Entry 8BAA (electron microscopy, 4.20 A resolution (low resolution: residue-level contacts below are approximate; hydrogen-bond / salt-bridge calls are withheld)); this record covers chains F and G of the 22 polymer chains in the assembly.

== Chain F (and G) ==
Molecule: Chaperonin GroEL
Organism: Escherichia coli (strain K12)
Notes: EC 5.6.1.7; chain G of this document is another copy of the same molecule, construct and numbering; everything in this record applies to it too
Reference sequence: P0A6F5 (CH60_ECOLI); residue numbers follow UniProt; this construct covers 2-548
Chain sequence (547 residues; numbered 2 to 548; the number before each row is that of its first residue):
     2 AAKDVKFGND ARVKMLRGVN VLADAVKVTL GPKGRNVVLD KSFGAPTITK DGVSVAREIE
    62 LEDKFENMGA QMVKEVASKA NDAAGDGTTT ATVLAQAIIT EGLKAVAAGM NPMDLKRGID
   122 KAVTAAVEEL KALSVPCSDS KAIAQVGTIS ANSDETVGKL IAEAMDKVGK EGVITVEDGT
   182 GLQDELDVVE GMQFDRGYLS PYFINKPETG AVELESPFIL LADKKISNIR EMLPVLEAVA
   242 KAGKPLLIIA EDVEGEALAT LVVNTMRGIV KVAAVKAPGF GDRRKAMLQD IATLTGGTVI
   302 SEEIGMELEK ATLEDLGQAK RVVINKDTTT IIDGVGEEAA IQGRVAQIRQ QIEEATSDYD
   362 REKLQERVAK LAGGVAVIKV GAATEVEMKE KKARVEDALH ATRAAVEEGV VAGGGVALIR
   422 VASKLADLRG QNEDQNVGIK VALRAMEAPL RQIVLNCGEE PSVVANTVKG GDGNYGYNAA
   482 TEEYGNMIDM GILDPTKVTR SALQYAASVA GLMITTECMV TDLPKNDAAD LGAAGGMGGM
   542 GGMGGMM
Not modelled in the structure: 526-548
Metal / ion sites: Mg2+: Asp87 (together with ADP)
Small-molecule neighbours:
  - ADP: Thr30, Leu31, Gly32, Pro33, Lys51, Asp87, Gly88, Thr89, Thr90, Thr91, Ile150, Gly414, Gly415, Ile454, Tyr478, Asn479, Ala480, Ala481, Ile493, Asp495
  - aluminium fluoride (AF3): Lys51, Asp52, Gly53, Gly86, Asp87, Gly88, Thr89, Thr90, Asp398

== Chain F / chain G interface ==
Contacting residue pairs - 45 pairs, chain F then chain G:
  Asp25(F) - Phe8(G)
  Ala26(F) - Phe8(G)
  Arg36(F) - Arg13(G)
  Arg36(F) - Pro113(G)
  Arg36(F) - Thr516(G)
  Arg36(F) - Glu518(G)
  Asn37(F) - Leu513(G)
  Asn37(F) - Thr516(G)
  Asn37(F) - Thr517(G)
  Asn37(F) - Glu518(G)
  Asn37(F) - Cys519(G)
  Val38(F) - Cys519(G)
  Val39(F) - Met73(G)
  Val39(F) - Thr517(G)
  Val39(F) - Cys519(G)
  Val39(F) - Met520(G)
  Val39(F) - Val521(G)
  Leu40(F) - Val521(G)
  Asp41(F) - Met69(G)
  Asp41(F) - Val521(G)
  Asp41(F) - Thr522(G)
  Pro47(F) - Met69(G)
  Pro47(F) - Met73(G)
  Ile49(F) - Met73(G)
  Ile49(F) - Leu513(G)
  Glu59(F) - Lys4(G)
  Ile60(F) - Lys4(G)
  Glu61(F) - Ala2(G)
  Glu61(F) - Ala3(G)
  Glu61(F) - Lys4(G)
  Glu63(F) - Ala3(G)
  Glu63(F) - Leu524(G)
  Asn153(F) - Arg118(G)
  Ser154(F) - Arg118(G)
  Tyr203(F) - Ile305(G)
  Glu209(F) - Gln351(G)
  Ala260(F) - Glu304(G)
  Val264(F) - Ile305(G)
  Ala384(F) - Tyr506(G)
  Ala384(F) - Ser509(G)
  Thr385(F) - Glu76(G)
  Thr385(F) - Ser509(G)
  Glu386(F) - Glu76(G)
  Val387(F) - Leu513(G)
  Glu388(F) - Ser509(G)
Also at the interface, not in a pair above, chain F (38 interface residues in all): Val22, Val29, Pro33, Lys34, Gly35, Gly45, Ala46, Leu62, Pro208, Thr210, Val263, Met267, Lys327
Also at the interface, not in a pair above, chain G (32 interface residues in all): Val6, Gln72, Lys80, Asn112, Met114, Gln348, Glu355, Val510

== In short ==
The interface between chain F and chain G involves 38 residues on one side and 32 on the other. Ligands of
chain F: aluminium fluoride and ADP.
Chain F and chain G are both Chaperonin GroEL (Escherichia coli (strain K12)); the structure, CryoEM structure
of GroEL-GroES-ADP.AlF3-Rubisco, class II, was determined by electron microscopy.
